Entry 8E3X (electron microscopy, 2.30 A resolution); this record covers chains A and B of the 6 polymer chains in the assembly.

Chain A:
Name: Guanine nucleotide-binding protein G(s) subunit alpha isoforms short
Source organism: Homo sapiens
UniProtKB: P63092 (GNAS2_HUMAN); residues 1-394 here = UniProt positions 1-394
Amino-acid sequence (394 residues; numbered 1 to 394; the number before each row is that of its first residue):
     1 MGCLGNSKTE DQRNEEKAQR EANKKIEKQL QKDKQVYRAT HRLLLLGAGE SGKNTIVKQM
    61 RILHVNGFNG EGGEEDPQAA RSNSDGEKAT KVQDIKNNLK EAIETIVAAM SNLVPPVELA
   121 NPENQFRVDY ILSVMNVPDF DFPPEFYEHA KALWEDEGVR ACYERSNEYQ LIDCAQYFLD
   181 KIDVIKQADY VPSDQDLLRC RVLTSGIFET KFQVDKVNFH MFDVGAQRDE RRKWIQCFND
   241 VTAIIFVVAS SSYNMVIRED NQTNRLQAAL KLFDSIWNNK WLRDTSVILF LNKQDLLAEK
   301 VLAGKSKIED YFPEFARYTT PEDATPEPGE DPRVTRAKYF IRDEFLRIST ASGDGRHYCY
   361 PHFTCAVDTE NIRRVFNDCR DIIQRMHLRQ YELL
Disordered / not traced: 1-11, 62-204, 253-260
Differences from the reference sequence: conflict Asn54 (Ser in P63092), Ala226 (Gly in P63092), Ala268 (Glu in P63092), Lys271 (Asn in P63092), Asp274 (Lys in P63092), Lys280 (Arg in P63092), Asp284 (Thr in P63092), Thr285 (Ile in P63092)

Chain B:
Name: Guanine nucleotide-binding protein G(I)/G(S)/G(T) subunit beta-1
Source organism: Homo sapiens
UniProtKB: P62873 (GBB1_HUMAN); numbering as in UniProt (aligned over 2-340)
Amino-acid sequence (350 residues; numbered -9 to 340; the number before each row is that of its first residue; numbers below 1 keep their minus sign (Met-9 is residue -9)):
    -9 MHHHHHHGSS GSELDQLRQE AEQLKNQIRD ARKACADATL SQITNNIDPV GRIQMRTRRT
    51 LRGHLAKIYA MHWGTDSRLL VSASQDGKLI IWDSYTTNKV HAIPLRSSWV MTCAYAPSGN
   111 YVACGGLDNI CSIYNLKTRE GNVRVSRELA GHTGYLSCCR FLDDNQIVTS SGDTTCALWD
   171 IETGQQTTTF TGHTGDVMSL SLAPDTRLFV SGACDASAKL WDVREGMCRQ TFTGHESDIN
   231 AICFFPNGNA FATGSDDATC RLFDLRADQE LMTYSHDNII CGITSVSFSK SGRLLLAGYD
   291 DFNCNVWDAL KADRAGVLAG HDNRVSCLGV TDDGMAVATG SWDSFLKIWN
Disordered / not traced: -9 to 2
Differences from the reference sequence: expression tag (-9 to 1)
Curated features (UniProtKB/Swiss-Prot):
  - modified residue: Ser2 (N-acetylserine), His266 (Phosphohistidine)
  - natural variant: Leu30 (L30F: In MRD42; uncertain significance), Arg52 (R52G: In MRD42), Gly64 (G64V: In MRD42), Asp76 (D76E: In MRD42; D76G: In MRD42), Gly77 (G77S: In MRD42), Lys78 (K78R: In MRD42), Ile80 (I80N: In MRD42; I80T: In MRD42), His91 (H91R: In MRD42; uncertain significance), Ala92 (A92T: In MRD42), Pro94 (P94S: In MRD42), Leu95 (L95P: In MRD42), Arg96 (R96L: In MRD42), 5 further natural variant entries in UniProt

Chain A / chain B interface:
Residue-residue contacts (54):
  Glu16(A) with Asn88(B)
  Gln19(A) with Asp83(B), hydrogen bond; Thr86(B), hydrogen bond; Asn88(B), hydrogen bond
  Asn23(A) with Asn88(B); Lys89(B), hydrogen bond (side chain-backbone)
  Ile26(A) with Lys89(B); Val90(B); His91(B); Ala92(B), hydrophobic
  Glu27(A) with Lys89(B), salt bridge
  Leu30(A) with Gly53(B); Ile80(B), hydrophobic; Ala92(B), hydrophobic
  Asp33(A) with Lys78(B), salt bridge
  Lys34(A) with Leu55(B)
  Tyr37(A) with Ala56(B)
  Gly206(A) with Leu117(B); Asp118(B), hydrogen bond (backbone-backbone); Asn119(B)
  Ile207(A) with Trp99(B); Leu117(B)
  Phe222(A) with Trp99(B)
  Ala226(A) with Asn119(B), hydrogen bond (backbone-side chain); Thr143(B)
  Gln227(A) with Leu117(B), hydrogen bond (side chain-backbone); Asn119(B), hydrogen bond; Tyr145(B), hydrogen bond (side chain-backbone)
  Arg228(A) with Gly162(B), hydrogen bond (side chain-backbone); Thr164(B); Asp186(B), salt bridge
  Glu230(A) with Asp186(B)
  Arg232(A) with Cys204(B), hydrogen bond (side chain-backbone); Asp228(B), salt bridge
  Lys233(A) with Tyr145(B); Met188(B); Cys204(B); Asp228(B); Asn230(B), hydrogen bond; Asp246(B), salt bridge
  Trp234(A) with Leu117(B), hydrophobic
  Gln236(A) with Arg314(B), hydrogen bond; Trp332(B)
  Cys237(A) with Lys57(B), hydrogen bond (backbone-side chain); Tyr59(B); Met101(B), hydrophobic
  Phe238(A) with Trp99(B), hydrophobic; Leu117(B), hydrophobic
  Asn239(A) with Lys57(B), hydrogen bond; Trp332(B)
  Asp240(A) with Lys57(B), salt bridge
  Trp281(A) with Asp290(B); Arg314(B); Trp332(B), hydrophobic
Also at the interface, not in a pair above, chain A (29 interface residues in all): Arg20, Glu209, Val241, Lys280
Also at the interface, not in a pair above, chain B (39 interface residues in all): Gln75, Asp76, Ser97, Gly144, Asp163, Thr184, Gly185

Overview:
Chain A and chain B form an interface of 29 and 39 residues respectively, with 15 hydrogen bonds and 6 salt
bridges. Polar contacts include Glu27(A)-Lys89(B), Asp33(A)-Lys78(B) and Arg228(A)-Asp186(B).
Here chain A is Guanine nucleotide-binding protein G(s) subunit alpha isoforms short and chain B is Guanine
nucleotide-binding protein G(I)/G(S)/G(T) subunit beta-1, both from Homo sapiens. Entry 8E3X (Cryo-EM
structure of the PAC1R-PACAP27-Gs complex) was determined by electron microscopy, deposited together with 8E3Y
and 8E3Z.
